PDB entry 1L52 | X-ray diffraction, 1.70 A resolution | chain A

# Chain A
Molecule: T4 lysozyme
Source organism: Enterobacteria phage T4
Notes: EC 3.2.1.17
UniProtKB: P00720 (LYS_BPT4); numbering as in UniProt (aligned over 1-164)
Chain sequence (164 residues; row label = number of the first residue in the row):
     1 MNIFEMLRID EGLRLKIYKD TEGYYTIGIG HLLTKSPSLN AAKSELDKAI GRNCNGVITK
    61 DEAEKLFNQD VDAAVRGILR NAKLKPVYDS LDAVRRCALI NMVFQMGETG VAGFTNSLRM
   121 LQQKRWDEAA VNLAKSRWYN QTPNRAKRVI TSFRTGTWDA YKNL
Sequence notes: engineered mutation S152 (Thr in P00720)
Curated features (UniProtKB/Swiss-Prot):
  - active site (Proton donor/acceptor): E11, D20
  - binding site (substrate): L32, F104, S117, N132
  - mutagenesis: E11 (E11A/F/H/M/N: Complete loss of enzymatic activity; E11N: Loss of 84% of enzymatic activity; E11Q: Complete loss of activity), D20 (D20A/N/S/T: Complete loss of enzymatic activity; D20C: Nearly no effet on specific enzymatic activity; D20E/Q: Loss of 99% of enzymatic activity), T26 (T26E: Complete loss of activity at neutral pH; covalently bound substrate; T26H: Facilitates transglycosylation more effectively than hydrolysis; covalently bound substrate), G30 (G30A: Almost complete loss of enzymatic activity; G30F: Almost complete loss of enzymatic activity. The enzyme is destabilized by 1.5 kcal/mol), S117 (S117F: 10-fold decrease in enzymatic activity; S117I: 500-fold decrease in enzymatic activity; S117V: 50-fold decrease in enzymatic activity), N132 (N132I: 5-fold decrease in enzymatic activity; N132M/F: 2-fold decrease in enzymatic activity)

# Summary
From UniProt: active-site residues E11 and D20, 4 substrate-binding residues and 6 mutagenesis sites.
Chain A is T4 lysozyme (Enterobacteria phage T4); the structure, Structural and thermodynamic analysis of the
packing of two alpha-helices in bacteriophage T4 lysozyme, was determined by X-ray diffraction (same
publication as 1L48, 1L49, 1L50, 1L51 and 1L53).
